PDB entry 4YXW | X-ray diffraction, 3.10 A resolution | chains G and H of the 9 polymer chains in the assembly

# Chain G
Molecule: ATP synthase subunit gamma, mitochondrial
Source organism: Bos taurus
UniProtKB: P05631 (ATPG_BOVIN); residues 1-273 here correspond to UniProt positions 26-298 (UniProt number = residue number + 25)
Chain sequence (273 residues; each row starts with the number of its first residue):
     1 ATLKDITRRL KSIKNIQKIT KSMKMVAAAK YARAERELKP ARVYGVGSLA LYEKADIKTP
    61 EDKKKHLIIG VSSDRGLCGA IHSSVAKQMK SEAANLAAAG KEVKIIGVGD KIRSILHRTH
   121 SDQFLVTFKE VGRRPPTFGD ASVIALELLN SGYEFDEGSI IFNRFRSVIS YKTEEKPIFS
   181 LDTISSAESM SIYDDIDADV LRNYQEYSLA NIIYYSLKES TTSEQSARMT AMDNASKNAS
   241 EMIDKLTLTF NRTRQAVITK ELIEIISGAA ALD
Disordered / not traced: 50-66, 97-106, 149-158, 174-195, 273
UniProt features mapped onto this chain:
  - modified residue: Lys14 (N6-acetyllysine), Lys24 (N6-succinyllysine), Lys30 (N6-acetyllysine), Lys90 (N6-acetyllysine), Ser121 (Phosphoserine), Lys129 (N6-acetyllysine), Lys172 (N6-acetyllysine), Lys245 (N6-succinyllysine)

# Chain H
Molecule: ATP synthase subunit delta, mitochondrial
Source organism: Bos taurus
UniProtKB: P05630 (ATPD_BOVIN); residues 1-146 here correspond to UniProt positions 23-168 (UniProt number = residue number + 22)
Chain sequence (146 residues; each row starts with the number of its first residue):
     1 AEAAAAQAPA AGPGQMSFTF ASPTQVFFNS ANVRQVDVPT QTGAFGILAA HVPTLQVLRP
    61 GLVVVHAEDG TTSKYFVSSG SVTVNADSSV QLLAEEAVTL DMLDLGAAKA NLEKAQSELL
   121 GAADEATRAE IQIRIEANEA LVKALE
Disordered / not traced: 1-14, 54-56, 146
UniProt features mapped onto this chain:
  - modified residue (N6-acetyllysine): Lys114, Lys143

# Interface between chain G and chain H
Residue-residue contacts - 23 pairs, chain G then chain H:
  Glu37(G) - Thr24(H)
  Pro40(G) - Thr24(H)
  Val43(G) - Asn29(H)
  Tyr44(G) - Ala21(H)
  Tyr44(G) - Ser22(H)
  Tyr44(G) - Pro23(H)
  Tyr44(G) - Leu93(H)  hydrophobic
  Gly47(G) - Gln91(H)  hydrogen bond (backbone-side chain)
  Phe138(G) - Pro23(H)  hydrophobic
  Phe138(G) - Glu95(H)
  Val200(G) - Val57(H)
  Asn203(G) - Val57(H)
  Tyr204(G) - Val57(H)
  Tyr204(G) - Ser81(H)
  Tyr204(G) - Thr83(H)  hydrogen bond
  Tyr207(G) - Ser79(H)
  Tyr207(G) - Gly80(H)
  Tyr207(G) - Ser81(H)
  Tyr207(G) - Leu93(H)
  Tyr207(G) - Ala94(H)
  Tyr207(G) - Glu95(H)  hydrogen bond (side chain-backbone)
  Asn211(G) - Leu93(H)
  Tyr214(G) - Pro23(H)  hydrogen bond (side chain-backbone)
Other interface residues (no listed pair), chain G (14 interface residues in all): Ala41, Ser48
Other interface residues (no listed pair), chain H (18 interface residues in all): Thr19, Val26, Gln41, Val82

# Summary
The interface between chain G and chain H involves 14 residues on one side and 18 on the other, with 4
hydrogen bonds. Polar pairs include Gly47(G)-Gln91(H), Tyr204(G)-Thr83(H) and Tyr207(G)-Glu95(H).
Here chain G is ATP synthase subunit gamma, mitochondrial and chain H is ATP synthase subunit delta,
mitochondrial, both from Bos taurus. Entry 4YXW (Bovine heart mitochondrial F1-ATPase inhibited by AMP-PNP and
ADP in the presence of thiophosphate) was determined by X-ray diffraction, deposited together with 4Z1M.
